PDB entry 3UEE | X-ray diffraction, 2.61 A resolution | chains A and B of the 4 polymer chains in the assembly

Chain A:
Protein: Baculoviral IAP repeat-containing protein 5
From: Homo sapiens
Reference sequence: O15392 (BIRC5_HUMAN); residues 1-142 here = UniProt positions 1-142
Sequence (146 residues; row label = number of the first residue in the row; numbers below 1 keep their minus sign (Gly-3 is residue -3)):
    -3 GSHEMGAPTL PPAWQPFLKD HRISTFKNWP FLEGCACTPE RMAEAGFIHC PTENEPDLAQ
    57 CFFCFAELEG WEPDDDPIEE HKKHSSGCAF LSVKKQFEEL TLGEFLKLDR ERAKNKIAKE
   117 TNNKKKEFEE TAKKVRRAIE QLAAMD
Disordered / not traced: -3 to 4, 142
Sequence notes: expression tag (-3 to 0); engineered mutation Ala62 (Lys in O15392)
Bound ions: Zn2+: Cys57, Cys60, His77, Cys84
Swiss-Prot annotation at these positions:
  - binding site (Zn(2+)): Cys57, Cys60, His77, Cys84
  - site: Glu126 (Interaction with FBXL7)
  - modified residue: Ser20 (Phosphoserine), Lys23 (N6-acetyllysine), Thr34 (Phosphothreonine), Thr48 (Phosphothreonine), Lys90 (N6-acetyllysine), Lys110 (N6-acetyllysine), Lys112 (N6-acetyllysine), Lys115 (N6-acetyllysine), Thr117 (Phosphothreonine), Lys121 (N6-acetyllysine), Lys129 (N6-acetyllysine)
  - natural variant: Lys129 (K129E: Loss of acetylation)
  - mutagenesis: Arg18 (R18A: Disrupts interaction with histone H3pT3, no effect on interaction with INCENP), Lys23 (K23R: Increases ubiquitination and blocks dissociation from centromeres; when associated with R-62; R-78 and R-79), Trp25 (W25A: Disrupts interaction with histone H3pT3, no effect on interaction with INCENP), Cys33 (C33R: Disrupts interaction with histone H3pT3, no effect on interaction with INCENP), Thr34 (T34A: Loss of LAMTOR5 binding; T34E: Higher affinity for LAMTOR5 binding), Thr48 (T48A/E: Localizes normally during mitosis but cannot support cell proliferation. Increased affinity for CDCA8/borealin), Cys57 (C57A: Disrupts interaction with histone H3pT3, no effect on interaction with INCENP), Glu65 (E65A: Almost abolishes RAN-binding. Does not disrupt binding to AURKB or CDCA8. Disrupts mitotic spindle assembly. Does not disrupt nuclear export), Trp67 (W67A: Disrupts interaction with histone H3pT3, no effect on interaction with INCENP), Asp70 (D70A: No change. Loss of interaction with AURKB; when associated with A-71), Asp71 (D71A: No change. Loss of interaction with AURKB; when associated with A-70), Lys78 (K78R: Increases ubiquitination and blocks dissociation from centromeres; when associated with R-23; R-62 and R-79), 6 further mutagenesis entries in UniProt
What the authors report for this chain:
  - mutagenesis - E65A, D70A/D71A, H80A: decreased localization

Chain B:
Protein: N-terminal fragment of histone H3
Sequence (12 residues; row label = number of the first residue in the row):
     1 ARTKQTARKS TG
Disordered / not traced: 6-12

Interface between chain A and chain B:
Residue-residue contacts (13; chain A residue first):
  Glu51(A) - Lys4(B)
  Leu54(A) - Lys4(B)
  Glu63(A) - Thr3(B)
  Glu63(A) - Lys4(B)  hydrogen bond (backbone-backbone)
  Leu64(A) - Arg2(B)
  Glu65(A) - Ala1(B)
  Glu65(A) - Arg2(B)  salt bridge
  Gly66(A) - Ala1(B)
  Trp67(A) - Ala1(B)  hydrophobic
  Asp71(A) - Ala1(B)  hydrogen bond (side chain-backbone)
  Glu76(A) - Ala1(B)  hydrogen bond (side chain-backbone)
  His80(A) - Ala1(B)  hydrogen bond (side chain-backbone)
  His80(A) - Thr3(B)
Also at the interface, not in a pair above, chain A (11 interface residues in all): Lys122
Also at the interface, not in a pair above, chain B (5 interface residues in all): Gln5
The authors on this interface:
  - hot spots on chain A (mutagenesis) - E65A, H80A: abolished binding to N-terminal fragment of histone H3 (chain B)
  - hot spots on chain A (mutagenesis) - H80R: decreased binding to N-terminal fragment of histone H3 (chain B)

Summary:
Chain A and chain B form an interface of 11 and 5 residues respectively, with 4 hydrogen bonds and 1 salt
bridge. Polar contacts include Glu65(A)-Arg2(B), Asp71(A)-Ala1(B) and Glu76(A)-Ala1(B). The paper reports that
E65A, D70A/D71A and H80A of chain A reduce localization; E65A and H80A of chain A abolish binding to
N-terminal fragment of histone H3 (chain B).
Here chain A is Baculoviral IAP repeat-containing protein 5 (Homo sapiens) and chain B is N-terminal fragment
of histone H3. Entry 3UEE (Crystal structure of human Survivin K62A mutant bound to N-terminal histone H3) was
determined by X-ray diffraction (same publication as 3UEC, 3UED and 3UEF).
